Entry 9FZI (X-ray diffraction, 2.70 A resolution); this record covers chain A.

[Chain A]
Molecule: Nuclear receptor subfamily 1 group I member 2, Nuclear receptor coactivator 1
Organism: Homo sapiens
Notes: EC 2.3.1.48
Reference sequence: chimeric construct of O75469, Q15788: residues 130-434 from O75469 (NR1I2_HUMAN) positions 130-434 (same numbers); residues 441-463 from Q15788 positions 678-700 (UniProt number = residue number + 237)
Sequence (345 residues; row label = number of the first residue in the row):
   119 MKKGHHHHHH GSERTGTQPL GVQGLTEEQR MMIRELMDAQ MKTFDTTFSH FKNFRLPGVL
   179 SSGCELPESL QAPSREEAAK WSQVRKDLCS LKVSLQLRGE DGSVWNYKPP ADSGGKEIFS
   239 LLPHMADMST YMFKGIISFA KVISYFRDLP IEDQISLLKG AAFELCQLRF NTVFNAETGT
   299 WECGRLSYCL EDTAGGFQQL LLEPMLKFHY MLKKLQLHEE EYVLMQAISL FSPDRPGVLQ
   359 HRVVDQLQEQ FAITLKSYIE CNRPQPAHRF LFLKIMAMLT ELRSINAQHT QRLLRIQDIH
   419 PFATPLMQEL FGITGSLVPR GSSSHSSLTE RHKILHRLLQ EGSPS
Not modelled in the structure: 119-140, 177-191, 312-314, 433-444, 461-463
Sequence notes: initiating methionine (119); expression tag (120-129); linker (435-440)
UniProt features mapped onto this chain:
  - binding site (hyperforin): Ser247, Gln285 to Phe288, His407
  - motif: Leu453 to Leu457 (LXXLL motif 4)
  - modified residue: Ser461 (Phosphoserine)
Ligand contacts: sr12813 (SRL; [2-(3,5-di-tert-butyl-4-hydroxy-phenyl)-1-(diethoxy-phosphoryl)-vinyl]-phosphonic acid diethlyl ester): Leu209, Val211, Leu240, Met243, Ala244, Met246, Ser247, Phe251, Phe281, Gln285, Phe288, Trp299, Tyr306, Met323, Leu324, His327, His407, Thr408, Arg410, Leu411, Ile414, Phe420, Met425, Phe429

[In short]
Bound to chain A: sr12813. Curated annotation (UniProt) lists 6 hyperforin-binding residues.
Chain A is Nuclear receptor subfamily 1 group I member 2, Nuclear receptor coactivator 1 (Homo sapiens); the
structure, A new crystal structure of the hPXR-LBD in fusion with an SRC1 co-activator peptide and in ..., was
determined by X-ray diffraction (same publication as 9FZG, 9FZH and 9FZJ).
